Entry 7XYB (electron microscopy, 3.70 A resolution); this record covers chains C and R of the 9 polymer chains in the assembly.

Chain C:
Protein: DNA-directed RNA polymerase subunit beta
From: Pseudomonas aeruginosa
Notes: EC 2.7.7.6
UniProtKB: Q51561 (RPOB_PSEAE); numbering as in UniProt (aligned over 1-1357)
Chain sequence (1357 residues; each row starts with the number of its first residue):
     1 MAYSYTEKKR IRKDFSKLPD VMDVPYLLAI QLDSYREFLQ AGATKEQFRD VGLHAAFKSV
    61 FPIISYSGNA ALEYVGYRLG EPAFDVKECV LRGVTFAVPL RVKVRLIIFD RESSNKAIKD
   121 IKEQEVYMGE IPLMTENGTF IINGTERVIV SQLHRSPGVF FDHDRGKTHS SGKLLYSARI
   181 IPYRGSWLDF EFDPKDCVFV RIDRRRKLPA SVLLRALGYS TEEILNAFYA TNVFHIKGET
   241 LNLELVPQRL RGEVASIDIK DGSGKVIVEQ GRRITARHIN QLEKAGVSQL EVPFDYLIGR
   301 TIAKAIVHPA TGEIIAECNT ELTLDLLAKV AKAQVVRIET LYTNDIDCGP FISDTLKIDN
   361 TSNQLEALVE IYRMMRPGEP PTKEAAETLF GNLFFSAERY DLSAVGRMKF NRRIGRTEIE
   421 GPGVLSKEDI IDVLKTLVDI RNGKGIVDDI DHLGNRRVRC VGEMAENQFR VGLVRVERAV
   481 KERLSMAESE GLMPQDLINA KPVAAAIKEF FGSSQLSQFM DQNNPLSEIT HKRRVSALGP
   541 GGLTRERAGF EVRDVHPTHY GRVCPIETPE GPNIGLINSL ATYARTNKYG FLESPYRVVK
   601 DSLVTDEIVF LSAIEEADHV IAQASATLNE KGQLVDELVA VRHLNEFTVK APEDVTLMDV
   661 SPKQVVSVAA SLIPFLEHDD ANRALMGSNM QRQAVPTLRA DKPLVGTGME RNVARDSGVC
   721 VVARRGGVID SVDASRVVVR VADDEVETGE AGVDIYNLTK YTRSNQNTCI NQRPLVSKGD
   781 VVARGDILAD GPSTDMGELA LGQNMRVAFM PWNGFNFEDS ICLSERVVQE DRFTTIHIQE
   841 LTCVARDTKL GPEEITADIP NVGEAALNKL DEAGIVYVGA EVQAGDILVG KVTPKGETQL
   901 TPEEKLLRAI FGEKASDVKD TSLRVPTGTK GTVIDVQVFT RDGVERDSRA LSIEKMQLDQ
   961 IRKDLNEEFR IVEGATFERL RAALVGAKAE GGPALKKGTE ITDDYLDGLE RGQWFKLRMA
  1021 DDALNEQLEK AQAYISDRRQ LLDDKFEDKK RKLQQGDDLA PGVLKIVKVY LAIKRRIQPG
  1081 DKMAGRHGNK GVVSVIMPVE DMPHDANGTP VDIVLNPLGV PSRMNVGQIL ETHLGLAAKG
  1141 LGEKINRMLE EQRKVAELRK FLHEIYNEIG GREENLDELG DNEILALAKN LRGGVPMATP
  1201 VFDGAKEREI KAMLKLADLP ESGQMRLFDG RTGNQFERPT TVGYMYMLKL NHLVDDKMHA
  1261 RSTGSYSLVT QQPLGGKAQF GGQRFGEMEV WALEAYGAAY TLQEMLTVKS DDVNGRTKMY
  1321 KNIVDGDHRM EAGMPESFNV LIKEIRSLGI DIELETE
Disordered / not traced: 1-2, 231-339, 895-917, 988-1019, 1357

Chain R:
Molecule: 14-nt RNA strand
Sequence (14 nucleotides; row label = number of the first residue in the row):
    57 GUGGUGGAGA GGUA
Metal / ion sites: Mg2+: A70 (shared with 3 residues of chain D)

Chain C / chain R interface:
Contacting residue pairs - 17 pairs, chain C then chain R:
  Gln515(C) with G65(R), phosphate contact; A66(R), sugar contact
  Gln518(C) with A66(R), hydrogen bond to the sugar
  Arg545(C) with A66(R), salt bridge to the phosphate; G67(R), salt bridge to the phosphate
  Pro569(C) with G68(R), phosphate contact
  Glu570(C) with U69(R), phosphate contact
  Asn573(C) with G67(R), phosphate contact; G68(R), hydrogen bond to the phosphate
  Arg692(C) with G68(R), salt bridge to the phosphate
  Gln693(C) with G68(R), hydrogen bond to the phosphate; U69(R), phosphate contact
  Lys1090(C) with A70(R), phosphate contact
  His1252(C) with G68(R), sugar contact; U69(R), hydrogen bond to the sugar
  Ser1265(C) with U61(R), phosphate contact
  Tyr1266(C) with U61(R), phosphate contact
Other interface residues (no listed pair), chain C (18 interface residues in all): Ser513, Arg534, Ile577, Asn689, Lys1082, Ser1267

Overview:
The interface between chain C and chain R involves 18 residues on one side and 7 on the other, with 4 hydrogen
bonds and 3 salt bridges. Polar pairs include Gln518(C)-A66(R), His1252(C)-U69(R) and Asn573(C)-G68(R).
Chain C is DNA-directed RNA polymerase subunit beta (Pseudomonas aeruginosa) and chain R is a 14-nt RNA
strand; the structure, The cryo-EM structure of an AlpA-loaded complex, was determined by electron microscopy,
deposited together with 7XYA.
